Entry 1D5B (X-ray diffraction, 2.80 A resolution); this record covers chains A and H of the 4 polymer chains in the assembly.

Chain A:
Protein: chimeric OXY-COPE catalytic ANTIBODY AZ-28 (light chain)
Source organism: Mus musculus
Notes: fragment: chimeric fab fragment (UNP Q7TS98 reisues 23-129, P01834 residues 1-104)
Reference sequence: chimeric construct of Q7TS98, P01834: residues 1-107 from Q7TS98 (Q7TS98_MOUSE) positions 23-129 (UniProt number = residue number + 22); residues 108-211 from P01834 positions 1-104 (UniProt number = residue number - 107)
Sequence (211 residues; each row starts with the number of its first residue):
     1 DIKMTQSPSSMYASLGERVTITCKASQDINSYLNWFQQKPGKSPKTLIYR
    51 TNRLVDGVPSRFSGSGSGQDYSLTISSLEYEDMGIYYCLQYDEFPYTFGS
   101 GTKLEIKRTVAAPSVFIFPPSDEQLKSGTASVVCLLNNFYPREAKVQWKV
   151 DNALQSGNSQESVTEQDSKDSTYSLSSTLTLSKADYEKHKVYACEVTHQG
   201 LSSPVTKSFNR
Disulfides: Cys-23/Cys-88, Cys-134/Cys-194
Construct notes: conflict Asn-34 (Ser56 in Q7TS98), Thr-51 (Ala73 in Q7TS98), Tyr-96 (Arg118 in Q7TS98), Ser-100 (Gly122 in Q7TS98)
Ion coordination: Cd2+: Asp-1, Gln-27, Glu-93 (shared with 2 residues of chain L)

Chain H:
Protein: chimeric OXY-COPE catalytic ANTIBODY AZ-28 (HEAVY chain)
Source organism: Mus musculus
Notes: fragment: chimeric fab fragment (UNP K7T9I5 residues 1-112, P0DOX5 residues 120-220)
Reference sequence: chimeric construct of K7T9I5, P0DOX5: residues 9-113 from K7T9I5 (K7T9I5_MOUSE) positions 1-112 (offset varies); residues 114-214 from P0DOX5 positions 120-220 (UniProt number = residue number + 6)
Sequence (221 residues; numbered 1 to 214 plus 7 insertion-coded residues; the number before each row is that of its first residue; a row labelled like 82A-82C holds insertion residues (82A, then the next letters in order)):
     1 QVQLQQSGAELMKPGASVKISCKATGYTFSSFWIEWVKQRPGHGLEWIGE
    51 IL
   52A P
    53 GSGGTHYNEKFKGKATFTADKSSNTAYMQL
82A-82C SSL
    83 TSEDSAVYYCARGHSYYF
100A-100C YDG
   101 DYWGQGTSVTVSSASTKGPSVFPLAPSSKSTSGGTAALGCLVKDYFPEPV
   151 TVSWNSGALTSGVHTFPAVLQSSGLYSLSSVVTVPSSSLGTQTYICNVNH
   201 KPSNTKVDKKVEPK
Disulfides: Cys-22/Cys-92, Cys-140/Cys-196
Construct notes: expression tag (1-8); conflict Phe-32 (Tyr24 in K7T9I5), Gly-56 (Ser49 in K7T9I5), His-58 (Asn51 in K7T9I5), Lys-73 (Thr66 in K7T9I5), Gly-95 (Glu91 in K7T9I5), His-96 (Val92 in K7T9I5), Ser-97 (Arg93 in K7T9I5), Tyr-98 (Arg94 in K7T9I5), Tyr-99 (Arg95 in K7T9I5), Phe-100 (Tyr96 in K7T9I5), Asp-100B (Ala98 in K7T9I5), Gly-100C (Met99 in K7T9I5)

Chain A / chain H interface:
Pairs across the interface - 12 pairs, chain A then chain H:
  Tyr-49(A) / Thr-83(H)
  Tyr-49(A) / Glu-85(H)  hydrogen bond
  Arg-53(A) / Thr-83(H)  hydrogen bond
  Arg-53(A) / Glu-85(H)  salt bridge
  Leu-54(A) / Ser-84(H)  hydrogen bond (backbone-side chain)
  Leu-54(A) / Glu-85(H)
  Val-55(A) / Ser-84(H)
  Asp-56(A) / Ser-84(H)  hydrogen bond
  Asp-56(A) / Ser-87(H)  hydrogen bond
  Asp-56(A) / Val-111(H)
  Tyr-80(A) / Ser-172(H)  hydrogen bond
  Glu-81(A) / Ser-172(H)

In short:
The interface between chain A and chain H involves 7 residues on one side and 6 on the other; the contacts
include 6 hydrogen bonds and 1 salt bridge. Among the polar pairs are Arg-53(A)/Glu-85(H), Tyr-49(A)/Glu-85(H)
and Arg-53(A)/Thr-83(H).
Chain A is chimeric OXY-COPE catalytic ANTIBODY AZ-28 (light chain) and chain H is chimeric OXY-COPE catalytic
ANTIBODY AZ-28 (HEAVY chain), both from Mus musculus; the structure, Unliganded mature oxy-cope catalytic
antibody, was determined by X-ray diffraction together with 1D5I and 1D6V from the same study.
